Entry 4YM6 (X-ray diffraction, 3.51 A resolution); this record covers chains D and I of the 10 polymer chains in the assembly.

Chain D:
Molecule: Histone H2B type 1-J
Organism: Homo sapiens
Reference sequence: P06899 (H2B1J_HUMAN); residues 0-125 here correspond to UniProt positions 1-126 (UniProt number = residue number + 1)
Sequence (129 residues; row label = number of the first residue in the row; numbers below 1 keep their minus sign (Gly-3 is residue -3)):
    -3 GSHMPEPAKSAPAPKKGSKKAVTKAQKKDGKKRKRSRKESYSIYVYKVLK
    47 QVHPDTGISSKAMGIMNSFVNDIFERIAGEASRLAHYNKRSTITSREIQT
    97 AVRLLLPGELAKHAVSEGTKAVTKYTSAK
Unresolved in the structure: -3 to 29
Construct notes: expression tag (-3 to -1)
Swiss-Prot annotation at these positions:
  - modified residue: Pro1 (N-acetylproline), Glu2 (ADP-ribosyl glutamic acid), Lys5 (N6-(2-hydroxyisobutyryl)lysine), Ser6 (ADP-ribosylserine), Lys11 (N6-(beta-hydroxybutyryl)lysine), Lys12 (N6-(2-hydroxyisobutyryl)lysine), Ser14 (Phosphoserine), Lys15 (N6-acetyllysine), Lys16 (N6-(beta-hydroxybutyryl)lysine), Lys20 (N6-(2-hydroxyisobutyryl)lysine), Lys23 (N6-(2-hydroxyisobutyryl)lysine), Lys24 (N6-(2-hydroxyisobutyryl)lysine), Lys34 (N6-(2-hydroxyisobutyryl)lysine), Glu35 (PolyADP-ribosyl glutamic acid), Ser36 (Phosphoserine), Lys43 (N6-(2-hydroxyisobutyryl)lysine), Lys46 (N6-(2-hydroxyisobutyryl)lysine), Lys57 (N6,N6-dimethyllysine), Arg79 (Dimethylated arginine), Lys85 (N6,N6,N6-trimethyllysine) and 6 more in UniProt
  - glycosylation: Ser112 (O-linked (GlcNAc) serine)
  - cross-link (Glycyl lysine isopeptide (Lys-Gly)): Lys5 (interchain with G-Cter in SUMO2), Lys20 (interchain with G-Cter in SUMO2), Lys34 (interchain with G-Cter in ubiquitin), Lys120 (interchain with G-Cter in ubiquitin)

Chain I:
Molecule: 145-nt DNA strand
Sequence (145 nucleotides; numbered 1 to 145; the number before each row is that of its first residue):
     1 ATCAATATCCACCTGCAGATTCTACCAAAAGTGTATTTGGAAACTGCTCC
    51 ATCAAAAGGCATGTTCAGCTGAATTCAGCTGAACATGCCTTTTGATGGAG
   101 CAGTTTCCAAATACACXTTGGTAGAATCTGCAGGTGGATATTGAT
Modified / non-standard residues: T64 ((6-4)photoproduct) at position 117

Chain D / chain I interface:
Pairs across the interface - 17 pairs, chain D then chain I:
  Lys30(D) with DG103(I), hydrogen bond to the phosphate; DT104(I), hydrogen bond to the phosphate
  Ser32(D) with DA102(I), hydrogen bond to the phosphate; DG103(I), hydrogen bond to the phosphate
  Arg33(D) with DA27(I), sugar contact
  Glu35(D) with DA29(I), phosphate contact
  Tyr42(D) with DT20(I), phosphate contact
  Gly53(D) with DT20(I), phosphate contact
  Ile54(D) with DT20(I), hydrogen bond to the phosphate
  Ser55(D) with DA19(I), phosphate contact
  Ser56(D) with DA19(I), hydrogen bond to the phosphate
  Arg86(D) with DG39(I), phosphate contact; DG40(I), salt bridge to the phosphate
  Ser87(D) with DT38(I), sugar contact; DG39(I), hydrogen bond to the phosphate
  Thr88(D) with DT38(I), phosphate contact; DG39(I), hydrogen bond to the phosphate
Other interface residues (no listed pair), chain D (13 interface residues in all): Arg31
Other interface residues (no listed pair), chain I (12 interface residues in all): DT21, DA28

Overview:
Chain D and chain I form an interface of 13 and 12 residues respectively, with 8 hydrogen bonds and 1 salt
bridge. Among the polar pairs are Lys30(D)-DG103(I), Lys30(D)-DT104(I) and Ser32(D)-DA102(I).
Here chain D is Histone H2B type 1-J (Homo sapiens) and chain I is a 145-nt DNA strand. Entry 4YM6 (Crystal
structure of the human nucleosome containing 6-4PP (outside)) was determined by X-ray diffraction together
with 4YM5 from the same study.
